4K9H - chain A; structure by X-ray diffraction, 2.29 A resolution.

[Chain A]
Molecule: Beta-secretase 1
Source organism: Homo sapiens
Notes: EC 3.4.23.46
UniProtKB: P56817 (BACE1_HUMAN); residues -2 to 385 here correspond to UniProt positions 59-446 (UniProt number = residue number + 61)
Sequence (388 residues; each row starts with the number of its first residue; numbers below 1 keep their minus sign (Ser-2 is residue -2)):
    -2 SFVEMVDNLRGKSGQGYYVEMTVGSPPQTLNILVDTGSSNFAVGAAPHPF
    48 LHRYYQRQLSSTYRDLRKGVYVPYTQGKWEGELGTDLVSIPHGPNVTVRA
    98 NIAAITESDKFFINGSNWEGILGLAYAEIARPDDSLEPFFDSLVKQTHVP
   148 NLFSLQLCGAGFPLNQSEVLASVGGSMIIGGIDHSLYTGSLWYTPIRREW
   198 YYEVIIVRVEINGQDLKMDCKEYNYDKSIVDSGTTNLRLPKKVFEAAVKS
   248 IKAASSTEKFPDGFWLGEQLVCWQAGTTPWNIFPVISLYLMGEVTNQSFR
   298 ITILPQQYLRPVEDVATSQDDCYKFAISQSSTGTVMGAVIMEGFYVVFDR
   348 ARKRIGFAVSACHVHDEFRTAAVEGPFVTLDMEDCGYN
Disordered / not traced: 158-168, 310-316
Cystine bridges: Cys155-Cys359, Cys217-Cys382, Cys269-Cys319
Ligand contacts: 1QU (1-cyclopentyl-N-[(2S,3R)-3-hydroxy-1-phenyl-4-{[3-(trifluoromethyl)benzyl]amino}butan-2-yl]-6-oxo-5-(2-oxopyrrolidin-1-yl)-1,6-dihydropyridine-3-carboxamide): Gly11, Gln12, Gly13, Leu30, Asp32, Gly34, Ser35, Val69, Pro70, Tyr71, Thr72, Gln73, Phe108, Ile110, Trp115, Ile118, Ile126, Arg128, Tyr198, Ile226, Asp228, Gly230, Thr231, Thr232, Asn233, Arg235, Ser325
Swiss-Prot annotation at these positions:
  - active site: Asp32, Asp228
  - modified residue (N6-acetyllysine): Lys65, Lys214, Lys218, Lys224, Lys238, Lys239, Lys246
  - glycosylation (N-linked (GlcNAc...) asparagine): Asn92, Asn111, Asn162, Asn293

[In short]
Chain A binds compound 1QU. From UniProt: active-site residues Asp32 and Asp228.
Chain A is Beta-secretase 1 (Homo sapiens); the structure, Bace-1 inhibitor complex, was determined by X-ray
diffraction, deposited together with 4K8S, 4KE0 and 4KE1.
